PDB entry 2CE9 | X-ray diffraction, 2.12 A resolution | chains A and X of the 3 polymer chains in the assembly

Chain A:
Name: Transducin-like enhancer protein 1
From: Homo sapiens
Notes: fragment: partial sp and whole wd40 domains, residues 443-770
Reference sequence: Q04724 (TLE1_HUMAN); numbering as in UniProt (aligned over 443-770)
Chain sequence (337 residues; row label = number of the first residue in the row):
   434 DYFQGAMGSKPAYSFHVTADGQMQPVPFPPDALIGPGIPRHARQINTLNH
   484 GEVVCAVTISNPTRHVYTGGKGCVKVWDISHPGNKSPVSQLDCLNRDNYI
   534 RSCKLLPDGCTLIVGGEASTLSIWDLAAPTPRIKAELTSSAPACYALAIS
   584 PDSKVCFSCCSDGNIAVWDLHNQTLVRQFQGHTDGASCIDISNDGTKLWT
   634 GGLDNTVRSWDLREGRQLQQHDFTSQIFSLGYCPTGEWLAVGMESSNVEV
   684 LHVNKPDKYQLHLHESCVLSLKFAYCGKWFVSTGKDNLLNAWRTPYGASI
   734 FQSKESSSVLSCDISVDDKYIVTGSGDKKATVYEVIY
Swiss-Prot annotation at these positions:
  - mutagenesis: V486 (V486S: Abolishes HESX1 binding), Y532 (Y532H: Abolishes HESX1 binding), L702 (L702S: Abolishes HESX1 binding), S715 (S715P: Abolishes HESX1 binding)

Chain X:
Name: Wrpw peptide
Chain sequence (5 residues; each row starts with the number of its first residue):
     2 MWRPW

How chain A and chain X interact:
Pairs across the interface (19; chain A residue first):
  V486(A) with W6(X)
  C488(A) with W6(X), hydrophobic
  D530(A) with R4(X)
  Y532(A) with R4(X)
  R534(A) with W3(X), hydrogen bond (side chain-backbone); P5(X)
  E550(A) with M2(X); R4(X), salt bridge
  A576(A) with M2(X), hydrophobic
  Y578(A) with M2(X); W3(X), hydrogen bond (side chain-backbone)
  S620(A) with W3(X)
  L636(A) with W3(X), hydrophobic
  F661(A) with W3(X), hydrophobic; P5(X), hydrophobic
  L702(A) with P5(X), hydrophobic
  K718(A) with P5(X), hydrogen bond (side chain-backbone); W6(X), hydrogen bond (side chain-backbone)
  L743(A) with W6(X), hydrophobic
Interface residues without a listed pair, chain A (16 interface residues in all): N531, S741

Summary:
16 residues of chain A and 5 residues of chain X are in contact, with 4 hydrogen bonds and 1 salt bridge.
Polar contacts include E550(A)-R4(X), R534(A)-W3(X) and Y578(A)-W3(X). Curated annotation (UniProt) lists 4
mutagenesis sites on chain A.
Chain A is Transducin-like enhancer protein 1 (Homo sapiens) and chain X is Wrpw peptide; the structure, A
WRPW peptide bound to the Groucho-TLE WD40 domain, was determined by X-ray diffraction, deposited together
with 2CE8.
